5D8L - chains B and C of the 4 polymer chains in the assembly; structure by X-ray diffraction, 2.07 A resolution.

[Chain B]
Name: Heat shock factor protein 2
Source organism: Homo sapiens
UniProt: Q03933 (HSF2_HUMAN); residue numbers follow UniProt; this construct covers 8-115
Amino-acid sequence (110 residues; numbered 6 to 115; the number before each row is that of its first residue):
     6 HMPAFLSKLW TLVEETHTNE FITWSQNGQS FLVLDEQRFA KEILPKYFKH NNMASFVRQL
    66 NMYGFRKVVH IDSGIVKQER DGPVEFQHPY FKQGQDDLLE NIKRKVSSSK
Not modelled in the structure: 112-115
Sequence notes: expression tag (6-7)
Swiss-Prot annotation at these positions:
  - motif: Lys-108 to Lys-115 (Nuclear localization signal)
  - cross-link: Lys-82 (Glycyl lysine isopeptide (Lys-Gly) (interchain with G-Cter in SUMO2))
  - mutagenesis: Arg-109 (R109G: Fails to translocate to nucleus)
From the paper describing this entry:
  - post-translational modification sites: Lys-82 (citing earlier work)

[Chain C]
Molecule: 17-nt DNA strand
Sequence (17 nucleotides; each row starts with the number of its first residue):
     1 GGTTCTAGAA TATTCAC

[How chain B and chain C interact]
Residue-residue contacts - 11 pairs, chain B then chain C:
  Lys-54(B) with DT13(C), phosphate contact; DT14(C), phosphate contact
  Arg-63(B) with DA7(C), hydrogen bond to the base; DG8(C), hydrogen bond to the base
  Asn-66(B) with DT6(C), phosphate contact; DA7(C), phosphate contact
  Arg-71(B) with DT6(C), salt bridge to the phosphate
  Lys-72(B) with DC5(C), salt bridge to the phosphate; DT6(C), hydrogen bond to the phosphate
  Phe-91(B) with DT6(C), phosphate contact
  Lys-110(B) with DA7(C), salt bridge to the phosphate
Interface residues without a listed pair, chain B (10 interface residues in all): Val-62, Val-74, Val-111
Interface residues without a listed pair, chain C (7 interface residues in all): DA9

[Summary]
Chain B and chain C form an interface of 10 and 7 residues respectively, with 3 hydrogen bonds and 3 salt
bridges. Among the polar pairs are Arg-63(B)/DA7(C), Arg-63(B)/DG8(C) and Lys-72(B)/DT6(C). UniProt lists one
mutagenesis site on chain B. From the paper: a modification site at Lys-82(B).
Chain B is Heat shock factor protein 2 (Homo sapiens) and chain C is a 17-nt DNA strand; the structure, Human
HSF2 DNA Binding Domain in complex with 3-site HSE DNA at 2.1 Angstroms Resolution, was determined by X-ray
diffraction together with 5D8K from the same study.
